3EDQ - chains A and D of the 6 polymer chains in the assembly; structure by X-ray diffraction, 1.61 A resolution.

[Chain A]
Protein: Caspase-3
From: Homo sapiens
Notes: EC 3.4.22.56
Reference sequence: P42574 (CASP3_HUMAN); residues 29-175 here = UniProt positions 29-175
Amino-acid sequence (147 residues; each row starts with the number of its first residue):
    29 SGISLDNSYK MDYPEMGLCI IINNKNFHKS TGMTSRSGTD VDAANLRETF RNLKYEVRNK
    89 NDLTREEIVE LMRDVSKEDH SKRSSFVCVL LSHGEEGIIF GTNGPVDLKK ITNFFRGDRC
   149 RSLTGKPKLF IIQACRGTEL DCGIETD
Not modelled in the structure: 29-34, 175
Swiss-Prot annotation at these positions:
  - active site: His121, Cys163
  - modified residue: Cys163 (S-nitrosocysteine)
  - mutagenesis: Asp175 (D175A: In P3-D3A mutant; abolished cleavage and activation, leading to prevent thiol protease activity; when associated with A-9 and A-28)
What the authors report for this chain:
  - catalytic residues: His121, Cys163
  - conformationally variable residues (loop rearrangement, side-chain flip): Gly60, His121
  - binding site for AC-LDESD-CHO peptide: Cys163

[Chain D]
Protein: Caspase-3
From: Homo sapiens
Notes: EC 3.4.22.56
Reference sequence: P42574 (CASP3_HUMAN); residues 176-277 here = UniProt positions 176-277
Amino-acid sequence (108 residues; each row starts with the number of its first residue):
   176 SGVDDDMACH KIPVEADFLY AYSTAPGYYS WRNSKDGSWF IQSLCAMLKQ YADKLEFMHI
   236 LTRVNRKVAT EFESFSFDAT FHAKKQIPCI VSMLTKELYF YHHHHHHH
Not modelled in the structure: 176-185, 279-283
Construct notes: expression tag (278-283)
Swiss-Prot annotation at these positions:
  - modified residue: Arg207 (Microbial infection: ADP-riboxanated arginine)
  - mutagenesis: Arg207 (R207A: Abolished ADP-riboxanation by C.violaceum CopC)
What the authors report for this chain:
  - binding site for AC-LDESD-CHO peptide: Tyr204, Trp206, Arg207, Ser209, Phe250, Phe252
  - specificity-determining residues: Ser209, Phe250, Phe252

[Interface between chain A and chain D]
Contacting residue pairs (13; chain A residue first):
  Asn35(A) - Arg238(D)
  Asn35(A) - Arg241(D)
  Asp169(A) - Pro188(D)
  Asp169(A) - Val189(D)  hydrogen bond (side chain-backbone)
  Asp169(A) - Glu190(D)  hydrogen bond (side chain-backbone)
  Cys170(A) - Lys186(D)  hydrogen bond (backbone-side chain)
  Gly171(A) - Ile187(D)
  Gly171(A) - Val189(D)
  Ile172(A) - Lys186(D)
  Ile172(A) - Ile187(D)  hydrogen bond (backbone-backbone)
  Glu173(A) - Lys186(D)
  Thr174(A) - Lys186(D)  hydrogen bond (side chain-backbone)
  Thr174(A) - Ile187(D)
Also at the interface, not in a pair above, chain A (8 interface residues in all): Arg144
Also at the interface, not in a pair above, chain D (8 interface residues in all): Tyr203

[In short]
Chain A and chain D each contribute 8 residues to their interface, with 5 hydrogen bonds. Polar contacts
include Asp169(A)-Val189(D), Asp169(A)-Glu190(D) and Cys170(A)-Lys186(D). From the paper: catalytic residues
His121(A) and Cys163(A); a binding site for AC-LDESD-CHO peptide at Cys163(A) and Tyr204(D) among others.
Chain A is Caspase-3 and chain D is Caspase-3, both from Homo sapiens; the structure, Crystal structure of
Caspase-3 with inhibitor AC-LDESD-CHO, was determined by X-ray diffraction (same publication as 3EDR).
